5H7L - chains A and E; structure by X-ray diffraction, 3.10 A resolution.

[Chain A]
Protein: Elongation factor 2
Organism: Pyrococcus horikoshii OT3
Reference sequence: O59521 (EF2_PYRHO); residues 4-735 here correspond to UniProt positions 1-732 (UniProt number = residue number - 3)
Sequence (743 residues; row label = number of the first residue in the row):
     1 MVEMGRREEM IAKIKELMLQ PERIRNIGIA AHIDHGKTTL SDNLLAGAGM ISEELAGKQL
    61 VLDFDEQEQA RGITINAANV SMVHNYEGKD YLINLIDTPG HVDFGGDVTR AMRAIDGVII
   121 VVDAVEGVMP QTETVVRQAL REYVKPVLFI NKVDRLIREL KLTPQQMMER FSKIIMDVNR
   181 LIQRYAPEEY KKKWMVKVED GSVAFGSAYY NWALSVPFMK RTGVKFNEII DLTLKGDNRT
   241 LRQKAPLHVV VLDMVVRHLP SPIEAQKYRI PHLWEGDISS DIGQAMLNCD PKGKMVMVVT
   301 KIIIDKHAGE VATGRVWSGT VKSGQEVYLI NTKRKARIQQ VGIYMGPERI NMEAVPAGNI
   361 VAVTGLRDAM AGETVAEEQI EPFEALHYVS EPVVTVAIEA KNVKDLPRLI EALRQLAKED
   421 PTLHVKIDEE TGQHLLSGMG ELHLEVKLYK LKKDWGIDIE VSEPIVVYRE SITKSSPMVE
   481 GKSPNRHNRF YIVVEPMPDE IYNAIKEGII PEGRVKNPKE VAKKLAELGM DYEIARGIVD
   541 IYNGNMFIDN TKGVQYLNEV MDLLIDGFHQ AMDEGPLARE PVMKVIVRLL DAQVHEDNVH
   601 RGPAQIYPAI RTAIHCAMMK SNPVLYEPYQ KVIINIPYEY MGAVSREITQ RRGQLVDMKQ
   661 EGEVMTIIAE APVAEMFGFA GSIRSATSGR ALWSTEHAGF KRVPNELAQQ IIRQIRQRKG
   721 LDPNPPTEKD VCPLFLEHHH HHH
Disordered / not traced: 1-11, 51-75, 304-308, 736-743
Disulfide bonds: C616-C732
Sequence notes: expression tag (1-3, 736-743)
Residues lining bound ligands: GMP-PCP (GCP; phosphomethylphosphonic acid guanylate ester): I33, D34, H35, G36, K37, T38, T39, N151, K152, D154, R155, S207, A208, Y209
UniProt features mapped onto this chain:
  - binding site (GTP): A31 to T38, D97 to H101, N151 to D154
  - modified residue: H600 (Diphthamide)
What the authors report for this chain:
  - mutagenesis - P164S, M168S, F171S, V198S, L214S/V216S, M219S, K225S, N227S: unchanged binding to 50S ribosomal protein L12 (chain E)
  - mutagenesis - P164S/M167S, M168S/V198S, V198S/L214S/V216S: abolished binding to 50S ribosomal protein L12 (chain E)
  - conformationally variable residues (helix shift, side-chain flip): P164 to Y185, F205, M219, T222 to K235
  - contacts within the chain: V153-F205 (hydrophobic contact), V153-F226 (hydrophobic contact)

[Chain E]
Protein: 50S ribosomal protein L12
Reference sequence: O57705 (RL12_PYRHO); residues 98-108 here = UniProt positions 98-108
Sequence (11 residues; row label = number of the first residue in the row):
    98 EALAGLSALF G
Disordered / not traced: 98-99

[How chain A and chain E interact]
Residue-residue contacts (21):
  P164(A) - F107(E)
  M167(A) - F107(E)  hydrophobic
  M168(A) - L103(E)
  M168(A) - S104(E)
  M168(A) - F107(E)  hydrophobic
  S172(A) - L103(E)
  V198(A) - L100(E)  hydrophobic
  V198(A) - L103(E)
  E199(A) - L100(E)  hydrogen bond (side chain-backbone)
  F205(A) - L103(E)  hydrophobic
  F205(A) - L106(E)  hydrophobic
  V216(A) - G102(E)
  V216(A) - L106(E)  hydrophobic
  M219(A) - A105(E)
  M219(A) - L106(E)  hydrophobic
  K225(A) - A105(E)
  K225(A) - L106(E)
  K225(A) - G108(E)
  F226(A) - L106(E)  hydrogen bond (backbone-backbone)
  F226(A) - F107(E)  hydrophobic
  N227(A) - G108(E)
Other interface residues (no listed pair), chain A (16 interface residues in all): F171, I175, L214, S215
Other interface residues (no listed pair), chain E (9 interface residues in all): A101
From the paper, about this interface:
  - residue pairs: M167(A)-F107(E), F205(A)-L103(E) (hydrophobic contact), F205(A)-L106(E) (hydrophobic contact), F226(A)-L106(E) (hydrophobic contact), F226(A)-F107(E) (pi stacking)
  - interface residues, chain A: P164(A), M168(A), F171(A), V198(A), L214(A), V216(A), M219(A), K225(A), N227(A)
  - hot spots on chain A (mutagenesis) - F226S: abolished binding to 50S ribosomal protein L12 (chain E)
  - hot spots on chain A (mutagenesis) - M167S, F205S: decreased binding to 50S ribosomal protein L12 (chain E)
  - interface residues, chain E: G102(E), L103(E), L106(E), F107(E)
  - hot spots on chain E (mutagenesis) - G102S: abolished binding to Elongation factor 2 (chain A)

[In short]
The interface between chain A and chain E involves 16 residues on one side and 9 on the other; the contacts
include 2 hydrogen bonds. Polar pairs include E199(A)-L100(E) and F226(A)-L106(E). The paper describes a
contact between M167(A) and F107(E); hydrophobic contacts between F205(A) and L103(E), F205(A) and L106(E) and
F226(A) and L106(E); pi stacking between F226(A) and F107(E). From the paper: P164S/M167S, M168S/V198S and
V198S/L214S/V216S of chain A, among others, abolish binding to 50S ribosomal protein L12 (chain E); interface
residues P164(A), M168(A) and G102(E) among others; 15 substitutions were tested in all.
Chain A is Elongation factor 2 (Pyrococcus horikoshii OT3) and chain E is 50S ribosomal protein L12; the
structure, Complex of Elongation factor 2-50S ribosomal protein L12, was determined by X-ray diffraction
together with 5H7J and 5H7K from the same study.
